PDB entry 2FJB | X-ray diffraction, 1.70 A resolution | chains A and D of the 4 polymer chains in the assembly

# Chain A
Molecule: adenylylsulfate reductase, subunit A
Source organism: Archaeoglobus fulgidus
Notes: EC 1.8.99.2
Amino-acid sequence (643 residues; each row starts with the number of its first residue):
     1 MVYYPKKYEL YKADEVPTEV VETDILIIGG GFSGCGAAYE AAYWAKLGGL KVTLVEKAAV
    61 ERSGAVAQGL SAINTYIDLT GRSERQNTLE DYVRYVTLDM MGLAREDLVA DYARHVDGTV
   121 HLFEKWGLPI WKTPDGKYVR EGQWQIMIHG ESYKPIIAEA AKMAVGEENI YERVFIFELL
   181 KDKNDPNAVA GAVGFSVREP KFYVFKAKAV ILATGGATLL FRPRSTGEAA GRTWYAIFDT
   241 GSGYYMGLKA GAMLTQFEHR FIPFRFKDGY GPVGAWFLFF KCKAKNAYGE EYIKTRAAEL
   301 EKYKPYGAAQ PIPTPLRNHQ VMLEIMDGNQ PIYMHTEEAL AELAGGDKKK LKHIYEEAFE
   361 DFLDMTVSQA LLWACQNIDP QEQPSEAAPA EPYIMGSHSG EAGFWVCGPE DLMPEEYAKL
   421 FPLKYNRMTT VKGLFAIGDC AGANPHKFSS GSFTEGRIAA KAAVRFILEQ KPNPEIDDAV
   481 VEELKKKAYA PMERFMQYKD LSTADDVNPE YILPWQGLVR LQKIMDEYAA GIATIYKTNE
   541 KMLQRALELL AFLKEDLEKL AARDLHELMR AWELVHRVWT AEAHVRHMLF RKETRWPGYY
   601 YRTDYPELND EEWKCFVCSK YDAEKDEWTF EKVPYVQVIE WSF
Disordered / not traced: 1
Residues lining bound ligands:
  - adenosine monophosphate (AMP), molecule 1: N74, Y95, E141, Q145, R265, P272, V273, G274, F277, L278, P311, H398, H446, F448
  - adenosine monophosphate (AMP), molecule 2: F264, F277, C282, K283, A284, Y292, I293, Q310, R317, N318, V321
  - N5-sulfono flavin-adenine dinucleotide (SFD; (S)-10-((2S,3S,4R)-5-((S)-((S)-(((2R,3S,4R,5R)-5-(6-amino-9H-purin-9-yl)-3,4-dihydroxy-tetrahydrofuran-2-yl)methoxy)(hydroxy)phosphoryloxy)(hydroxy)phosphoryloxy)-2,3,4-trihydroxypentyl)-7,8-dimethyl-2,4-dioxo-2,3,4,4a-tetrahydrobenzo[g]pteridine-5(10h)-sulfonic acid): I28, G29, G30, G31, F32, S33, G34, V55, E56, K57, S63, G64, A65, V66, L70, S71, A72, I73, N74, V174, F175, I176, A213, T214, G215, W234, Y235, A236, F238, D239, S242, M246, R265, P272, M365, T366, S397, H398, G438, D439, F448, S449, S450, S452

# Chain D
Molecule: adenylylsulfate reductase, subunit B
Source organism: Archaeoglobus fulgidus
Notes: EC 1.8.99.2
Amino-acid sequence (150 residues; numbered 2701 to 2850; the number before each row is that of its first residue):
  2701 MPSFVNPEKC DGCKALERTA CEYICPNDLM TLDKEKMKAY NREPDMCWEC YSCVKMCPQG
  2761 AIDVRGYVDY SPLGGACVPM RGTSDIMWTV KYRNGKVLRF KFAIRTTPWG SIQPFEGFPE
  2821 PTEEALKSEL LAGEPEIIGT SEFPQVKKKA
Disordered / not traced: 2701
Ion coordination: 4Fe-4S cluster Fe site 1: C2710, C2713, C2721, C2757; 4Fe-4S cluster Fe site 2: C2725, C2747, C2750, C2753
Residues lining bound ligands:
  - 4Fe-4S cluster (SF4), molecule 1: S2703, C2725, P2726, L2729, M2730, N2741, C2747, W2748, E2749, C2750, Y2751, S2752, C2753
  - 4Fe-4S cluster (SF4), molecule 2: V2705, C2710, D2711, G2712, C2713, T2719, A2720, C2721, L2732, A2739, C2757, P2758, Q2759, A2761, I2762

# Chain A / chain D interface
Residue-residue contacts (39):
  D500(A) - P2707(D)
  L501(A) - F2704(D)
  L501(A) - V2705(D)
  L501(A) - N2706(D)
  L501(A) - P2707(D)
  S502(A) - F2704(D)
  S502(A) - V2705(D)
  S502(A) - P2707(D)
  T503(A) - V2705(D)  hydrogen bond (backbone-backbone)
  T503(A) - P2707(D)
  T503(A) - K2736(D)
  T503(A) - A2739(D)  hydrogen bond (side chain-backbone)
  T503(A) - Y2740(D)
  D506(A) - R2765(D)  hydrogen bond (backbone-side chain)
  V507(A) - S2703(D)
  V507(A) - F2704(D)  hydrophobic
  V507(A) - P2744(D)  hydrophobic
  V507(A) - R2765(D)
  N508(A) - R2765(D)  hydrogen bond (backbone-side chain)
  P509(A) - F2704(D)
  P509(A) - R2765(D)
  P509(A) - L2773(D)
  I512(A) - L2773(D)  hydrophobic
  Q516(A) - R2765(D)
  Q516(A) - V2768(D)
  V519(A) - D2769(D)
  R520(A) - V2768(D)
  R520(A) - D2769(D)
  R520(A) - S2771(D)
  R520(A) - P2772(D)
  K523(A) - D2769(D)
  K523(A) - Y2770(D)
  F552(A) - P2772(D)  hydrophobic
  F552(A) - R2793(D)
  E555(A) - R2793(D)  salt bridge
  D556(A) - P2772(D)
  D556(A) - L2773(D)  hydrogen bond (side chain-backbone)
  D556(A) - R2793(D)  salt bridge
  K559(A) - L2773(D)
Interface residues without a listed pair, chain A (19 interface residues in all): E510, Y511
Interface residues without a listed pair, chain D (19 interface residues in all): P2702, K2738

# In short
The chain A/chain D interface involves 19 residues from each chain, with 5 hydrogen bonds and 2 salt bridges.
Polar contacts include E555(A)-R2793(D), D556(A)-R2793(D) and T503(A)-A2739(D). Bound to chain A: N5-sulfono
flavin-adenine dinucleotide and adenosine monophosphate. Bound to chain D: 4Fe-4S cluster.
Chain A is adenylylsulfate reductase, subunit A and chain D is adenylylsulfate reductase, subunit B, both from
Archaeoglobus fulgidus; the structure, Adenosine-5'-phosphosulfate reductase im complex with products, was
determined by X-ray diffraction (same publication as 2FJA, 2FJD and 2FJE).
